Entry 2C05 (X-ray diffraction, 1.86 A resolution); this record covers chain A.

[Chain A]
Protein: Nonsecretory ribonuclease
Organism: Homo sapiens
Notes: EC 3.1.27.5
UniProtKB: P10153 (RNAS2_HUMAN); residues 1-134 here correspond to UniProt positions 28-161 (UniProt number = residue number + 27)
Sequence (135 residues; row label = number of the first residue in the row; numbering starts at 0):
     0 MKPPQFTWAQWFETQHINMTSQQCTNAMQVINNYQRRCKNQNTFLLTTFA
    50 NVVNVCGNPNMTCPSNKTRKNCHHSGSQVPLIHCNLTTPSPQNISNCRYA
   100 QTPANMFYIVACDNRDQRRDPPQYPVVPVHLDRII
Disulfides: Cys23-Cys83, Cys37-Cys96, Cys55-Cys111, Cys62-Cys71
Ligand contacts: bis(adenosine)-5'-tetraphosphate (B4P): Met0, Trp7, Gln14, His15, Arg36, Lys38, Asn41, Cys62, Arg68, Asn70, Ala110, Asp112, Val128, His129, Leu130

[Overview]
Chain A binds bis(adenosine)-5'-tetraphosphate.
Chain A is Nonsecretory ribonuclease (Homo sapiens); the structure, Crystal Structures of Eosinophil-derived
Neurotoxin in Complex with the Inhibitors 5'-ATP, Ap3A, Ap4A and Ap5A, was determined by X-ray diffraction,
deposited together with 2BZZ, 2C01 and 2C02.
